PDB entry 7TMR | electron microscopy, 3.50 A resolution | chains c and g of the 31 polymer chains in the assembly

Chain c:
Protein: V-type proton ATPase subunit c''
From: Saccharomyces cerevisiae
UniProtKB: P23968 (VATO_YEAST); residues 1-213 here = UniProt positions 1-213
Amino-acid sequence (213 residues; row label = number of the first residue in the row):
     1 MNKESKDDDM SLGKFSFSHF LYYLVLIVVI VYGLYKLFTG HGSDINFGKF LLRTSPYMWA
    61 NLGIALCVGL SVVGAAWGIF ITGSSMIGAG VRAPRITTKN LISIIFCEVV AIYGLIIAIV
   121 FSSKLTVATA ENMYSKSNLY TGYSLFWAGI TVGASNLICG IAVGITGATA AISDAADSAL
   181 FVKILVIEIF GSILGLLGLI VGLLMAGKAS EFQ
Unresolved in the structure: 1-15
UniProt features mapped onto this chain:
  - site: Glu-108 (Essential for proton translocation)
  - mutagenesis: Glu-108 (E108D: Partial inactivation; E108L/Q/V: Inactivation)

Chain g:
Protein: V-type proton ATPase subunit c
From: Saccharomyces cerevisiae
UniProtKB: P25515 (VATL1_YEAST); numbering as in UniProt (aligned over 1-160)
Amino-acid sequence (160 residues; each row starts with the number of its first residue):
     1 MTELCPVYAP FFGAIGCASA IIFTSLGAAY GTAKSGVGIC ATCVLRPDLL FKNIVPVIMA
    61 GIIAIYGLVV SVLVCYSLGQ KQALYTGFIQ LGAGLSVGLS GLAAGFAIGI VGDAGVRGSS
   121 QQPRLFVGMI LILIFAEVLG LYGLIVALLL NSRATQDVVC
Unresolved in the structure: 160
UniProt features mapped onto this chain:
  - site: Glu-137 (Essential for proton translocation)
  - mutagenesis: Glu-137 (E137D: Partial inactivation; E137Q/V/K: Inactivation)

How chain c and chain g interact:
Residue-residue contacts (58):
  Ser-55(c) with Leu-84(g); Phe-88(g)
  Tyr-57(c) with Tyr-85(g), hydrophobic
  Met-58(c) with Phe-88(g), hydrophobic
  Asn-61(c) with Phe-88(g), hydrogen bond (side chain-backbone); Ile-89(g)
  Leu-62(c) with Leu-95(g), hydrophobic
  Ala-65(c) with Gly-92(g); Leu-95(g), hydrophobic
  Val-68(c) with Ser-96(g); Val-146(g), hydrophobic
  Gly-69(c) with Leu-99(g)
  Val-72(c) with Ser-100(g); Ala-103(g); Leu-139(g), hydrophobic
  Val-73(c) with Leu-99(g); Ala-103(g), hydrophobic
  Ala-75(c) with Leu-139(g), hydrophobic
  Ala-76(c) with Ala-103(g); Ala-107(g); Leu-139(g)
  Ile-79(c) with Leu-139(g), hydrophobic
  Phe-80(c) with Ala-107(g), hydrophobic; Ile-110(g), hydrophobic; Val-111(g), hydrophobic
  Ser-84(c) with Ala-114(g)
  Met-86(c) with Ile-132(g), hydrophobic
  Ile-87(c) with Ala-114(g); Gly-115(g); Gly-118(g); Leu-125(g), hydrophobic
  Gly-90(c) with Leu-125(g)
  Val-91(c) with Gly-118(g); Gln-122(g)
  Pro-94(c) with Gln-122(g); Arg-124(g)
  Thr-97(c) with Leu-125(g)
  Leu-101(c) with Phe-135(g), hydrophobic
  Ile-104(c) with Phe-135(g), hydrophobic
  Ile-105(c) with Phe-135(g), hydrophobic
  Glu-108(c) with Leu-139(g); Tyr-142(g)
  Ala-111(c) with Leu-139(g), hydrophobic
  Ile-112(c) with Tyr-142(g)
  Leu-115(c) with Tyr-142(g); Ile-145(g), hydrophobic; Val-146(g), hydrophobic
  Ser-122(c) with Leu-149(g); Arg-153(g), hydrogen bond (backbone-side chain)
  Ser-123(c) with Arg-153(g), hydrogen bond (backbone-side chain)
  Leu-125(c) with Tyr-85(g), hydrogen bond (backbone-side chain); Ile-89(g), hydrophobic; Arg-153(g), hydrogen bond (backbone-side chain)
  Thr-126(c) with Tyr-85(g); Arg-153(g)
  Val-127(c) with Tyr-85(g), hydrophobic; Asp-157(g)
  Ala-130(c) with Leu-4(g), hydrophobic
Also at the interface, not in a pair above, chain c (38 interface residues in all): Ala-118, Ile-119, Ala-128, Gln-213
Also at the interface, not in a pair above, chain g (35 interface residues in all): Leu-91, Ala-104, Gln-121, Leu-131, Val-138, Leu-150

Summary:
Chain c and chain g form an interface of 38 and 35 residues respectively; the contacts include 5 hydrogen
bonds. Polar contacts include Asn-61(c)/Phe-88(g), Ser-122(c)/Arg-153(g) and Ser-123(c)/Arg-153(g). UniProt
lists one mutagenesis site on chain c; one mutagenesis site on chain g.
Chain c is V-type proton ATPase subunit c'' and chain g is V-type proton ATPase subunit c, both from
Saccharomyces cerevisiae; the structure, V-ATPase from Saccharomyces cerevisiae, State 1, was determined by
electron microscopy, deposited together with 7TMM, 7TMO, 7TMP, 7TMQ, 7TMS and 7TMT.
